Entry 7C31 (X-ray diffraction, 1.30 A resolution); this record covers chains A and B.

== Chain A (and B) ==
Name: Knot1 domain-containing protein
Notes: chain B of this document is another copy of the same molecule, construct and numbering; everything in this record applies to it too
Reference sequence: F6HGI0 (F6HGI0_VITVI); residues 1-47 here correspond to UniProt positions 28-74 (UniProt number = residue number + 27)
Sequence (47 residues; each row starts with the number of its first residue):
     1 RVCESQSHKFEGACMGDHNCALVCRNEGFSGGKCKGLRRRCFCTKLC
Cystine bridges: C3-C47, C14-C34, C20-C41, C24-C43
What the authors report for this chain:
  - contacts within the chain: D17-C34 (from molecular simulation)

== Chain A / chain B interface ==
Residue-residue contacts - 25 pairs, chain A then chain B:
  R1(A) - S5(B)  hydrogen bond
  R1(A) - Q6(B)  hydrogen bond (side chain-backbone)
  R1(A) - S7(B)
  R1(A) - H8(B)
  R1(A) - E27(B)  salt bridge
  R1(A) - F29(B)
  V2(A) - S5(B)  hydrogen bond (backbone-side chain)
  C3(A) - C3(B)  hydrophobic
  C3(A) - E4(B)
  C3(A) - F29(B)  hydrophobic
  C3(A) - C47(B)  hydrophobic
  E4(A) - C3(B)
  E4(A) - E4(B)  hydrogen bond (backbone-backbone)
  S5(A) - R1(B)  hydrogen bond
  S5(A) - V2(B)  hydrogen bond (side chain-backbone)
  S5(A) - C3(B)
  Q6(A) - R1(B)  hydrogen bond (backbone-side chain)
  S7(A) - R1(B)
  H8(A) - R1(B)  hydrogen bond
  E27(A) - R1(B)  salt bridge
  F29(A) - R1(B)
  F29(A) - C3(B)  hydrophobic
  K45(A) - C47(B)  hydrogen bond (side chain-backbone)
  C47(A) - F29(B)  hydrophobic
  C47(A) - K45(B)  hydrogen bond (backbone-side chain)
Interface residues without a listed pair, chain A (13 interface residues in all): C43
Interface residues without a listed pair, chain B (13 interface residues in all): C43

== Overview ==
Chain A and chain B each contribute 13 residues to their interface, with 10 hydrogen bonds and 2 salt bridges.
Among the polar pairs are R1(A)-E27(B), R1(A)-S5(B) and R1(A)-Q6(B). The paper reports contacts within the
chain involving D17(A) and C34(A).
Chain A and chain B are both Knot1 domain-containing protein; the structure, Crystal structure of the
grapevine defensin VvK1, was determined by X-ray diffraction together with 7C2P from the same study.
